PDB entry 7ACK | X-ray diffraction, 1.80 A resolution | chains A and B

[Chain A]
Name: Cyclin-dependent kinase 2
Source organism: Homo sapiens
Notes: EC 2.7.11.22
UniProt: P24941 (CDK2_HUMAN); numbering as in UniProt (aligned over 1-298)
Chain sequence (299 residues; numbered 0 to 298; the number before each row is that of its first residue; numbering starts at 0):
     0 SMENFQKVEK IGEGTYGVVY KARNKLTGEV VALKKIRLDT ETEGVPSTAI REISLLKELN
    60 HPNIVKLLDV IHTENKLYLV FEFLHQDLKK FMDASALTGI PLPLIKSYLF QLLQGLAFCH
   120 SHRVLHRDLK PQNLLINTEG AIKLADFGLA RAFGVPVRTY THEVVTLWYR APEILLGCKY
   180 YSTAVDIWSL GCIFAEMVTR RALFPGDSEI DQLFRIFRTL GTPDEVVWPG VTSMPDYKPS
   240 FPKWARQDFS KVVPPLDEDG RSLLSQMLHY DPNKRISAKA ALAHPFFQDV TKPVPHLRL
Disordered / not traced: 295-298
Construct notes: expression tag (0)
Modified residues: Thr160 (phosphothreonine; TPO)
Swiss-Prot annotation at these positions:
  - active site: Asp127 (Proton acceptor)
  - binding site (ATP): Ile10 to Val18, Lys33, Glu81 to Leu83, Asp86, Lys129 to Asn132, Asp145
  - binding site (Mg(2+)): Asn132, Asp145
  - site (CDK7 binding): Lys9, Lys88, Lys89, Leu166
  - modified residue: Met1 (N-acetylmethionine), Lys6 (N6-acetyllysine), Thr14 (Phosphothreonine), Tyr15 (Phosphotyrosine), Tyr19 (Phosphotyrosine), Thr160 (Phosphothreonine)
  - natural variant: Pro45 (P45L: In a glioblastoma multiforme sample)
  - mutagenesis: Lys9 (K9F: Reduced phosphorylation by CAK), Thr14 (T14A: 2-fold increase in activity), Tyr15 (Y15F: 2-fold increase in activity), Lys88 to Lys89 (Reduced phosphorylation by CAK), Thr160 (T160A: Abolishes activity), Leu166 (L166R: Reduced phosphorylation by CAK and reduced kinase activity)
Small-molecule neighbours: R7B (8-cyclohexyl-6H-imidazo[1,2-c]pyrimidin-5-one): Ile10, Gly11, Glu12, Gly13, Val18, Ala31, Val64, Phe80, Glu81, Phe82, Leu83, Gln131, Asn132, Leu134, Asp145

[Chain B]
Name: Cyclin-A2
Source organism: Homo sapiens
UniProt: P20248 (CCNA2_HUMAN); residue numbers follow UniProt; this construct covers 175-432
Chain sequence (258 residues; row label = number of the first residue in the row):
   175 VPDYHEDIHT YLREMEVKCK PKVGYMKKQP DITNSMRAIL VDWLVEVGEE YKLQNETLHL
   235 AVNYIDRFLS SMSVLRGKLQ LVGTAAMLLA SKFEEIYPPE VAEFVYITDD TYTKKQVLRM
   295 EHLVLKVLTF DLAAPTVNQF LTQYFLHQQP ANCKVESLAM FLGELSLIDA DPYLKYLPSV
   355 IAGAAFHLAL YTVTGQSWPE SLIRKTGYTL ESLKPCLMDL HQTYLKAPQH AQQSIREKYK
   415 NSKYHGVSLL NPPETLNL
Metal / ion sites: Na+: Met200, Gln203, Ile206

[How chain A and chain B interact]
Contacting residue pairs - 56 pairs, chain A then chain B:
  Leu37(A) with His296(B)
  Thr41(A) with Lys288(B), hydrogen bond (backbone-side chain)
  Glu42(A) with Lys266(B), hydrogen bond (backbone-side chain); Glu274(B); Val275(B), hydrogen bond (side chain-backbone)
  Gly43(A) with Lys266(B); Leu292(B); Glu295(B)
  Val44(A) with Lys266(B), hydrogen bond (backbone-side chain); Glu295(B), hydrogen bond (backbone-side chain); His296(B); Leu299(B), hydrophobic
  Ser46(A) with Lys266(B), hydrogen bond (side chain-backbone)
  Ile49(A) with Leu263(B), hydrophobic; Lys266(B); Leu306(B), hydrophobic
  Arg50(A) with Lys266(B); Phe267(B), hydrogen bond (side chain-backbone); Glu269(B)
  Ile52(A) with Phe304(B), hydrophobic
  Ser53(A) with Phe267(B); Phe304(B); Leu306(B)
  Lys56(A) with Thr303(B), hydrogen bond (side chain-backbone); Asp305(B), salt bridge
  Glu57(A) with Tyr185(B), hydrogen bond; Ala307(B)
  Val69(A) with Phe304(B), hydrophobic
  His71(A) with His296(B)
  His119(A) with Ile182(B)
  Ser120(A) with Asp181(B); Ile182(B)
  His121(A) with Tyr185(B)
  Arg122(A) with Ile182(B); Tyr185(B); Leu186(B); Ala307(B), hydrogen bond (side chain-backbone)
  Arg150(A) with Glu268(B), salt bridge
  Ala151(A) with Phe267(B), hydrophobic
  Phe152(A) with Ile182(B), hydrophobic
  Val154(A) with His179(B); Ile182(B), hydrophobic; Thr316(B), hydrogen bond (backbone-side chain); Gln317(B), hydrogen bond (backbone-backbone); Leu320(B), hydrophobic
  Pro155(A) with Thr316(B)
  Arg157(A) with Gln228(B), hydrogen bond; Glu268(B), salt bridge
  Thr158(A) with Ile270(B)
  Tyr159(A) with Ile270(B)
  Thr160(A) with Glu269(B); Ile270(B)
  Ser181(A) with Tyr178(B)
  Thr182(A) with Tyr178(B), hydrogen bond
  Ser276(A) with Asp177(B), hydrogen bond
  Lys278(A) with Asp177(B), hydrogen bond (side chain-backbone)
Interface residues without a listed pair, chain A (34 interface residues in all): Leu54, Leu76, Ala279
Interface residues without a listed pair, chain B (31 interface residues in all): Met189, Glu230

[In short]
The interface between chain A and chain B involves 34 residues on one side and 31 on the other; the contacts
include 16 hydrogen bonds and 3 salt bridges. Polar pairs include Lys56(A)-Asp305(B), Arg150(A)-Glu268(B) and
Arg157(A)-Glu268(B). Chain A binds compound R7B.
Here chain A is Cyclin-dependent kinase 2 and chain B is Cyclin-A2, both from Homo sapiens. Entry 7ACK
(CDK2/cyclin A2 in complex with an imidazo[1,2-c]pyrimidin-5-one inhibitor) was determined by X-ray
diffraction.
